6HUG - chains B and C of the 6 polymer chains in the assembly; structure by electron microscopy, 3.10 A resolution.

== Chain B ==
Molecule: Gamma-aminobutyric acid receptor subunit beta-3
Source organism: Homo sapiens
UniProt: P28472 (GBRB3_HUMAN), isoform P28472-2; residues -24 to 448 here correspond to UniProt positions 1-473 (UniProt number = residue number + 25)
Chain sequence (473 residues; each row starts with the number of its first residue; numbers below 1 keep their minus sign (Met-24 is residue -24)):
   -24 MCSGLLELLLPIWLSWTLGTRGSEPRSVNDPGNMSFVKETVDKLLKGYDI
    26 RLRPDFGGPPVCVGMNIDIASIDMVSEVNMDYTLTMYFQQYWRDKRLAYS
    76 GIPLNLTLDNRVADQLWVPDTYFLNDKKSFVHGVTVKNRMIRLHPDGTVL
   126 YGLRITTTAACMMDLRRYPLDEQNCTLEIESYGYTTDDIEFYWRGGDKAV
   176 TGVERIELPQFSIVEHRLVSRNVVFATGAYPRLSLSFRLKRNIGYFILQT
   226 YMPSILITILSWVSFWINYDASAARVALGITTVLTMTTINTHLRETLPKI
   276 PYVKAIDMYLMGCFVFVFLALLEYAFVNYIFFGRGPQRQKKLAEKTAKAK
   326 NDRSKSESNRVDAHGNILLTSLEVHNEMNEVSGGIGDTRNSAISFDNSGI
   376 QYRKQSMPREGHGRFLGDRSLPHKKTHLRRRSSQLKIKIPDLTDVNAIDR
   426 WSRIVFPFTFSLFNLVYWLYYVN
Unresolved in the structure: -24 to 7, 314-417, 448
Cystine bridges: Cys136-Cys150
Covalently attached groups: N-acetylglucosamine (NAG) linked to Asn80; glycan linked to Asn149
Residues lining bound ligands: picrotoxin (RI5; (1aR,2aR,3S,6R,6aS,8aS,8bR,9R)-2a-hydroxy-8b-methyl-9-(prop-1-en-2-yl)hexahydro-3,6-methano-1,5,7-trioxacyclopenta[ij]c yclopropa[a]azulene-4,8(3H)-dione): Ala252, Ile255, Thr256, Leu259
Curated features (UniProtKB/Swiss-Prot):
  - binding site (benzamidine): Asp95 to Tyr97, Glu155 to Tyr157, Phe200
  - binding site (4-aminobutanoate): Tyr97, Glu155, Tyr157, Thr202
  - binding site (histamine): Tyr97, Ser156, Tyr157, Thr202
  - glycosylation (N-linked (GlcNAc...) asparagine): Asn8, Asn80, Asn149
From the paper describing this entry:
  - mutagenesis - K279T (20-fold): increased signaling in response to GABA (citing earlier work)

== Chain C ==
Molecule: Gamma-aminobutyric acid receptor subunit gamma-2
Source organism: Homo sapiens
UniProt: P18507 (GBRG2_HUMAN), isoform P18507-2; residues -38 to 436 here correspond to UniProt positions 1-475 (UniProt number = residue number + 39)
Chain sequence (495 residues; numbered -38 to 456; the number before each row is that of its first residue; numbers below 1 keep their minus sign (Met-38 is residue -38)):
   -38 MSSPNIWSTGSSVYSTPVFSQKMTVWILLLLSLYPGFTSQKSDDDYEDYA
    12 SNKTWVLTPKVPEGDVTVILNNLLEGYDNKLRPDIGVKPTLIHTDMYVNS
    62 IGPVNAINMEYTIDIFFAQTWYDRRLKFNSTIKVLRLNSNMVGKIWIPDT
   112 FFRNSKKADAHWITTPNRMLRIWNDGRVLYTLRLTIDAECQLQLHNFPMD
   162 EHSCPLEFSSYGYPREEIVYQWKRSSVEVGDTRSWRLYQFSFVGLRNTTE
   212 VVKTTSGDYVVMSVYFDLSRRMGYFTIQTYIPCTLIVVLSWVSFWINKDA
   262 VPARTSLGITTVLTMTTLSTIARKSLPKVSYVTAMDLFVSVCFIFVFSAL
   312 VEYGTLHYFVSNRKPSKDKDKKKKNPLLRMFSFKAPTIDIRPRSATIQMN
   362 NATHLQERDEEYGYECLDGKDCASFFCCFEDCRTGAWRHGRIHIRIAKMD
   412 SYARIFFPTAFCLFNLVYWVSYLYLGGSGGSGGSGKTETSQVAPA
Unresolved in the structure: -38 to 25, 325-405, 437-456
Cystine bridges: Cys151-Cys165
Covalently attached groups: N-acetylglucosamine (NAG) linked to Asn208
Differences from the reference sequence: linker (437-447); expression tag (448-456)
Residues lining bound ligands: picrotoxin (RI5; (1aR,2aR,3S,6R,6aS,8aS,8bR,9R)-2a-hydroxy-8b-methyl-9-(prop-1-en-2-yl)hexahydro-3,6-methano-1,5,7-trioxacyclopenta[ij]c yclopropa[a]azulene-4,8(3H)-dione): Ser267, Ile270, Thr271, Leu274
Curated features (UniProtKB/Swiss-Prot):
  - region: Arg394 to Asp411 (Interaction with GABARAP)
  - glycosylation (N-linked (GlcNAc...) asparagine): Asn13, Asn90, Asn208

== How chain B and chain C interact ==
Contacting residue pairs - 109 pairs, chain B then chain C:
  Asn8(B) - Val48(C)
  Met9(B) - Arg43(C)
  Met9(B) - Pro44(C)  hydrophobic
  Met9(B) - Asp45(C)
  Met9(B) - Ile46(C)
  Val12(B) - Leu42(C)  hydrophobic
  Val12(B) - Ile46(C)  hydrophobic
  Lys13(B) - Gly37(C)
  Lys13(B) - Asp39(C)
  Lys13(B) - Leu42(C)
  Val16(B) - Lys41(C)
  Asn41(B) - Thr216(C)
  Asp43(B) - Thr215(C)  hydrogen bond
  Asp48(B) - Lys117(C)  salt bridge
  Tyr62(B) - Phe112(C)
  Tyr62(B) - Arg114(C)
  Tyr62(B) - Tyr172(C)  hydrophobic
  Tyr66(B) - Thr216(C)
  Leu79(B) - Ile46(C)
  Leu79(B) - Gly47(C)
  Asn80(B) - Glu178(C)
  Thr82(B) - Gly173(C)
  Thr82(B) - Tyr174(C)
  Thr82(B) - Glu178(C)  hydrogen bond
  Leu83(B) - Lys41(C)
  Leu83(B) - Tyr174(C)
  Asp84(B) - Lys41(C)  hydrogen bond (backbone-backbone)
  Asp84(B) - Tyr174(C)
  Arg86(B) - Asn40(C)
  Arg86(B) - Gly104(C)
  Val87(B) - Lys41(C)
  His107(B) - Lys117(C)
  Val109(B) - Thr111(C)
  Val109(B) - Phe112(C)
  Val109(B) - Ala119(C)
  Val109(B) - Asp120(C)
  Val109(B) - Leu145(C)  hydrophobic
  Thr110(B) - Pro109(C)
  Thr110(B) - Thr111(C)  hydrogen bond (backbone-backbone)
  Thr110(B) - Arg129(C)
  Thr110(B) - Leu145(C)
  Val111(B) - Asp110(C)
  Asn113(B) - Phe112(C)
  Asn113(B) - Tyr172(C)
  Arg114(B) - Tyr172(C)
  Met115(B) - Tyr172(C)  hydrophobic
  Met115(B) - Gly173(C)
  Arg117(B) - Gly173(C)  hydrogen bond (side chain-backbone)
  Arg117(B) - Pro175(C)
  Arg117(B) - Ser217(C)  hydrogen bond (side chain-backbone)
  Arg117(B) - Tyr220(C)  hydrogen bond
  Gly127(B) - Tyr172(C)
  Leu128(B) - Tyr172(C)  hydrogen bond (backbone-side chain)
  Arg129(B) - Phe112(C)
  Arg129(B) - Phe113(C)  hydrogen bond (side chain-backbone)
  Arg129(B) - Arg114(C)  hydrogen bond (side chain-backbone)
  Arg129(B) - Ser116(C)
  Arg129(B) - Tyr172(C)
  Glu182(B) - Gln152(C)
  Glu182(B) - Gln154(C)  hydrogen bond
  Pro184(B) - Lys289(C)
  Pro184(B) - Val290(C)
  Gln185(B) - Lys289(C)
  Asn217(B) - Ser291(C)
  Gly219(B) - Ser291(C)
  Tyr220(B) - Arg284(C)
  Tyr220(B) - Lys289(C)  hydrogen bond
  Tyr220(B) - Val290(C)
  Tyr220(B) - Ser291(C)  hydrogen bond (backbone-side chain)
  Leu223(B) - Val293(C)  hydrophobic
  Leu223(B) - Asp297(C)
  Leu223(B) - Ser301(C)
  Gln224(B) - Arg284(C)
  Gln224(B) - Asp297(C)
  Leu231(B) - Phe304(C)  hydrophobic
  Leu231(B) - Phe308(C)
  Ile232(B) - Val273(C)  hydrophobic
  Ile232(B) - Phe304(C)  hydrophobic
  Leu235(B) - Val273(C)  hydrophobic
  Leu235(B) - Phe308(C)  hydrophobic
  Leu235(B) - Leu311(C)  hydrophobic
  Leu235(B) - Val312(C)  hydrophobic
  Val238(B) - Gly315(C)
  Trp241(B) - His318(C)
  Trp241(B) - Tyr319(C)
  Trp241(B) - Asn323(C)
  Ile242(B) - His318(C)
  Ile242(B) - Asn323(C)
  Asn243(B) - His318(C)
  Asn243(B) - Asn323(C)
  Ala246(B) - Val262(C)  hydrophobic
  Ala248(B) - Pro263(C)  hydrophobic
  Ala249(B) - Val262(C)
  Ala249(B) - Thr266(C)
  Ala252(B) - Ile270(C)
  Leu253(B) - Thr266(C)
  Leu253(B) - Ile270(C)
  Thr256(B) - Ile270(C)
  Thr257(B) - Ile270(C)
  Leu259(B) - Leu274(C)  hydrophobic
  Thr260(B) - Leu274(C)
  Thr260(B) - Thr277(C)
  Thr263(B) - Leu274(C)
  Ile264(B) - Thr277(C)
  His267(B) - Thr281(C)
  Thr271(B) - Lys289(C)
  Leu272(B) - Lys289(C)
  Arg428(B) - Tyr319(C)  hydrogen bond
  Arg428(B) - Asn323(C)
Also at the interface, not in a pair above, chain B (67 interface residues in all): Asp17, Leu20, Gln64, Leu81, Gln90, Phe105, Leu125, Ile218, Ile234
Also at the interface, not in a pair above, chain C (66 interface residues in all): Met70, Phe78, Ile106, Trp107, Ile108, Asn115, Ala121, Leu143

== In short ==
Chain B and chain C form an interface of 67 and 66 residues respectively; the contacts include 14 hydrogen
bonds and 1 salt bridge. Polar contacts include Asp48(B)-Lys117(C), Asp43(B)-Thr215(C) and Thr82(B)-Glu178(C).
Picrotoxin is bound between chain B and chain C. The paper reports that K279T of chain B increases signaling
in response to GABA.
Chain B is Gamma-aminobutyric acid receptor subunit beta-3 and chain C is Gamma-aminobutyric acid receptor
subunit gamma-2, both from Homo sapiens; the structure, CryoEM structure of human full-length
alpha1beta3gamma2L GABA(A)R in complex with picrotoxin and megabody Mb38, was determined by electron
microscopy together with 6HUJ, 6HUK, 6HUO and 6HUP from the same study.
